7ET7 - chain A; structure by X-ray diffraction, 2.61 A resolution.

# Chain A
Protein: Nicotinamide N-methyltransferase
From: Homo sapiens
Notes: EC 2.1.1.1
Reference sequence: P40261 (NNMT_HUMAN); residue numbers follow UniProt; this construct covers 1-261
Chain sequence (281 residues; each row starts with the number of its first residue; numbers below 1 keep their minus sign (Met-19 is residue -19)):
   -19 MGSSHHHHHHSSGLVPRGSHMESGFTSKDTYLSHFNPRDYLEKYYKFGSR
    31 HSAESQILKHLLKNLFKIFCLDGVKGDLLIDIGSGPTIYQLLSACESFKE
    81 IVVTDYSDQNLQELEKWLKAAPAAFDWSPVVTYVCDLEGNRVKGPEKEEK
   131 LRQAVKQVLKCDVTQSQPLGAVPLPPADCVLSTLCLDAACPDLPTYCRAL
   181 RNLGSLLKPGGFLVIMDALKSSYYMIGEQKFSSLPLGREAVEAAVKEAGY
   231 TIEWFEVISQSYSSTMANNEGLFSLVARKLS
Disordered / not traced: -19 to 4, 261
Differences from the reference sequence: expression tag (-19 to 0); engineered mutation Ala100 (Lys in P40261), Ala101 (Glu in P40261), Ala103 (Glu in P40261)
Small-molecule neighbours:
  - JCU (10-methyl-1,10-diazatricyclo[6.3.1.04,12]dodeca-4,6,8(12)-trien-11-imine): Tyr20, Tyr24, Tyr25, Leu164, Asp167, Ala168, Asp197, Ala198, Ser201, Tyr203, Tyr204, Ser213, Tyr242, Ala247, Asn249
  - S-adenosylhomocysteine (SAH): Tyr11, Phe15, Tyr20, Tyr25, Gly63, Ser64, Gly65, Thr67, Tyr69, Gln70, Asp85, Tyr86, Ser87, Asn90, Cys141, Asp142, Val143, Thr144, Thr163, Leu164, Cys165, Ala168, Ala169, Tyr204
UniProt features mapped onto this chain:
  - binding site (S-adenosyl-L-methionine): Tyr20, Tyr25, Gly63, Tyr69, Asp85, Asn90, Asp142, Val143, Thr163
  - binding site (nicotinamide): Asp197, Ser213
  - modified residue: Arg18 (Citrulline), Lys39 (N6-acetyllysine), Arg132 (Citrulline), Arg181 (Citrulline)
  - mutagenesis: Arg18 (R18K: Has no effect on N-methyltransferase activity), Tyr20 (Y20A: Loss of N-methyltransferase activity; Y20F: Decreases N-methyltransferase activity), Arg132 (R132K: Loss of N-methyltransferase activity like its citrullinated counterpart), Arg181 (R181K: Has no effect on N-methyltransferase activity), Asp197 (D197A: Loss of N-methyltransferase activity), Ser201 (S201A: Has no effect on N-methyltransferase activity), Ser213 (S213A: Has no effect on N-methyltransferase activity)
From the paper describing this entry:
  - binding site for S-adenosylhomocysteine: Gly63 to Gly65, Asp85 to Ser87, Cys141 to Thr144, Thr163 to Cys165
  - binding site for JCU: Tyr20, Tyr24, Tyr25, Leu164, Asp167, Ala168, Ala198, Ser201, Tyr203, Tyr204, Ser213, Tyr242, Ala247, Asn249

# Summary
Bound to chain A: S-adenosylhomocysteine and compound JCU. UniProt lists 9 S-adenosyl-L-methionine-binding
residues, nicotinamide-binding residues Asp197 and Ser213 and 7 mutagenesis sites. From the paper: a binding
site for JCU at Tyr20, Tyr24 and Tyr25 among others; a binding site for S-adenosylhomocysteine at Gly63, Asp85
and Cys141 among others.
Chain A is Nicotinamide N-methyltransferase (Homo sapiens); the structure, Co-crystal structure of Human
Nicotinamide N-methyltransferase (NNMT) with tricyclic small molecule inhibitor JBSNF-000028, was determined
by X-ray diffraction (same publication as 7EU5).
